PDB entry 6MKN | X-ray diffraction, 3.46 A resolution | chains A and L of the 23 polymer chains in the assembly

Chain A:
Molecule: 16S rRNA
Organism: Thermus thermophilus HB8
Sequence (1507 nucleotides; numbered 5 to 1544 plus 13 insertion-coded residues; 46 numbers in that range are skipped by the numbering (no residue carries them; nothing is unmodelled there); the number before each row is that of its first residue; a row labelled like 190A-190L holds insertion residues (190A, then the next letters in order)):
     5 UGGAGAGUUU GAUCCUGGCU CAGGGUGAAC GCUGGCGGCG UGCCUAAGAC AUGCAAGUCG
    65 UGCGGG
    73 CCGCGGGGUU UU
    88 ACUCCG
    95 UGGUC
   101 AGCGGCGGAC GGGUGAGUAA CGCGUGGGU
  129A G
   130 ACCUACCCGG AAGAGGGGGA CAACCCGGGG AAACUCGGGC UAAUCCCCCA UGUGGACCCG
   190 C
190A-190L CCCUUGGGGUGU
   191 GUCCAAAGGG CUUU
   216 GCCCGCUUCC GGAUGGGCCC GCGUCCCAUC AGCUAGUUGG UGGGGUAAUG GCCCACCAAG
   276 GCGACGACGG GUAGCCGGUC UGAGAGGAUG GCCGGCCACA GGGGCACUGA GACACGGGCC
   336 CCACUCCUAC GGGAGGCAGC AGUUAGGAAU CUUCCGCAAU GGGCGCAAGC CUGACGGAGC
   396 GACGCCGCUU GGAGGAAGAA GCCCUUCGGG GUGUAAACUC CUGAA
   442 CCCGGGACGA AACCCCCGAC GA
   474 GGGGACUGAC GGUACCGGG
   494 GUAAUAGCGC CGGCCAACUC CGUGCCAGCA GCCGCGGUAA UACGGAGGGC GCGAGCGUUA
   554 CCCGGAUUCA CUGGGCGUAA AGGGCGUGUA GGCGGCCUGG GGCGUCCCAU GUGAAAGACC
   614 ACGGCUCAAC CGUGGGGGAG CGUGGGAUAC GCUCAGGCUA GACGGUGGGA GAGGGUGGUG
   674 GAAUUCCCGG AGUAGCGGUG AAAUGCGCAG AUACCGGGAG GAACGCCGAU GGCGAAGGCA
   734 GCCACCUGGU CCACCCGUGA CGCUGAGGCG CGAAAGCGUG GGGAGCAAAC CGGAUUAGAU
   794 ACCCGGGUAG UCCACGCCCU AAACGAUGCG CGCUAGGUCU CUGGGUCU
   848 CCUGGGGGCC GAAGCUAACG CGUUAAGCGC GCCGCCUGGG GAGUACGGCC GCAAGGCUGA
   908 AACUCAAAGG AAUUGACGGG GGCCCGCACA AGCGGUGGAG CAUGUGGUUU AAUUCGAAGC
   968 AACGCGAAGA ACCUUACCAG GCCUUGACAU GCUAGGAACC CGGGUGAAAG CCUGGGGUGC
  1028 CCCGGGGAGC CCUAGCACAG GUGCUGCAUG GCCGUCGUCA GCUCGUGCCG UGAGGUGUUG
  1088 GGUUAAGUCC CGCAACGAGC GCAACCCCCG CCGUUAGUUG CCAGCGGUUC GGCCGGGCAC
  1148 UCUAACGGGA CUGCCCGCGA AA
  1171 GCGGGAGGAA GGAGGGGACG ACGUCUGGUC AGCAUGGCCC UUACGGCCUG GGCGACACAC
  1231 GUGCUACAAU GCCCACUACA AAGCGAUGCC ACCCGGCAAC GGGGAGCUAA UCGCAAAAAG
  1291 GUGGGCCCAG UUCGGAUUGG GGUCUGCAAC CCGACCCCAU GAAGCCGGAA UCGCUAGUAA
  1351 UCGCGGAUCA GCAUGCCGCG GUGAAUACGU UCCCGGGCCU UGUACACACC GCCCGUCACG
  1411 CCAUGGGAGC GGGCUCUACC CGAAGUCGCC GGG
  1446 AGCCUACGGG
  1459 CAGGCGCCGA GGGUAGGGCC CGUGACUGGG GCGAAGUCGU AACAAGGUAG CUGUACCGGA
  1519 AGGUGCGGCU GGAUCA
  1539 CUUUCU
Sequence notes: insertion (1540-1544)

Chain L:
Protein: 30S ribosomal protein S12
Organism: Thermus thermophilus HB8
UniProtKB: Q5SHN3 (RS12_THET8); residues 4-135 here correspond to UniProt positions 1-132 (UniProt number = residue number - 3)
Chain sequence (132 residues; row label = number of the first residue in the row):
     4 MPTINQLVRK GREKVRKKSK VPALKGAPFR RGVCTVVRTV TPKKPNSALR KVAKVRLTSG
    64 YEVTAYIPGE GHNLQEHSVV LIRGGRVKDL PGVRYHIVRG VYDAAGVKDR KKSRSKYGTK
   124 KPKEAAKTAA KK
Unresolved in the structure: 4, 129-135
Swiss-Prot annotation at these positions:
  - modified residue: Asp92 (3-methylthioaspartic acid)

Interface between chain A and chain L:
Residue-residue contacts - 126 pairs, chain A then chain L:
  U24(A) with Lys23(L), salt bridge to the phosphate
  A33(A) with Phe32(L), base contact
  C34(A) with Phe32(L), sugar contact; Val101(L), sugar contact
  G35(A) with Val104(L), sugar contact; Ser118(L), hydrogen bond to the sugar; Gly121(L), sugar contact
  C36(A) with Arg117(L), hydrogen bond to the sugar; Ser118(L), sugar contact; Thr122(L), sugar contact; Lys123(L), salt bridge to the phosphate; Lys124(L), phosphate contact
  U37(A) with Lys123(L), phosphate contact; Lys124(L), hydrogen bond to the phosphate
  G302(A) with Lys17(L), salt bridge to the phosphate
  A303(A) with Lys17(L), salt bridge to the phosphate
  G362(A) with Arg34(L), salt bridge to the phosphate; Thr61(L), phosphate contact
  A363(A) with Lys28(L), base contact; Ala30(L), base contact; Pro31(L), base contact; Phe32(L), base contact; Arg33(L), salt bridge to the phosphate; Arg34(L), salt bridge to the phosphate; Thr61(L), phosphate contact
  A364(A) with Lys28(L), base contact
  G500(A) with Lys124(L), phosphate contact
  C501(A) with Arg117(L), salt bridge to the phosphate; Ser118(L), phosphate contact; Lys124(L), phosphate contact
  G502(A) with Lys115(L), phosphate contact; Ser116(L), phosphate contact; Arg117(L), hydrogen bond to the phosphate; Ser118(L), hydrogen bond to the phosphate; Lys119(L), phosphate contact
  C503(A) with Ser116(L), hydrogen bond to the phosphate; Lys119(L), salt bridge to the phosphate
  C518(A) with Pro48(L), base contact; Ser50(L), phosphate contact
  C519(A) with Ser50(L), hydrogen bond to the phosphate
  A520(A) with Ala51(L), phosphate contact; Leu52(L), hydrogen bond to the phosphate; Glu73(L), sugar contact
  G521(A) with Arg53(L), hydrogen bond to the base; Lys54(L), salt bridge to the phosphate; Gly72(L), phosphate contact; Glu73(L), phosphate contact
  C522(A) with Arg53(L), base contact; Tyr69(L), hydrogen bond to the phosphate; Pro71(L), phosphate contact; Gly72(L), hydrogen bond to the phosphate; Asp92(L), base contact; Tyr120(L), hydrogen bond to the phosphate
  A523(A) with Arg53(L), base contact; Val90(L), base contact; Lys91(L), base contact; Asp92(L), base contact; Tyr120(L), phosphate contact
  C526(A) with Lys91(L), salt bridge to the phosphate
  G527(A) with Asn49(L), hydrogen bond to the base
  C528(A) with Asn49(L), hydrogen bond to the base
  G529(A) with Pro48(L), base contact; Asn49(L), base contact; Ser50(L), hydrogen bond to the base
  G537(A) with Arg113(L), salt bridge to the phosphate
  G538(A) with Arg113(L), salt bridge to the phosphate; Lys114(L), hydrogen bond to the phosphate; Lys115(L), hydrogen bond to the phosphate
  A539(A) with Lys114(L), phosphate contact; Lys115(L), salt bridge to the phosphate
  G550(A) with Lys119(L), sugar contact
  U551(A) with Arg86(L), hydrogen bond to the sugar
  U552(A) with Pro31(L), hydrogen bond to the sugar; Arg86(L), sugar contact; Gly87(L), hydrogen bond to the sugar
  A553(A) with Val24(L), phosphate contact; Gly29(L), hydrogen bond to the sugar; Ala30(L), sugar contact; Pro31(L), sugar contact; Gly87(L), phosphate contact
  C554(A) with Ser22(L), hydrogen bond to the phosphate
  C555(A) with Lys20(L), salt bridge to the phosphate
  C556(A) with Lys20(L), salt bridge to the phosphate
  C562(A) with Arg15(L), base contact; Glu16(L), hydrogen bond to the sugar; Lys17(L), sugar contact; Val18(L), phosphate contact
  A563(A) with Arg15(L), base contact
  C564(A) with Leu10(L), phosphate contact; Arg15(L), salt bridge to the phosphate
  G567(A) with Pro5(L), base contact; Arg15(L), hydrogen bond to the base
  G568(A) with Pro5(L), base contact
  G585(A) with Asn8(L), hydrogen bond to the sugar
  C879(A) with Thr6(L), base contact
  C880(A) with Thr6(L), hydrogen bond to the phosphate; Asn8(L), hydrogen bond to the phosphate; Gln9(L), base contact; Arg12(L), salt bridge to the phosphate
  G881(A) with Gln9(L), hydrogen bond to the phosphate; Arg12(L), salt bridge to the phosphate; Lys13(L), salt bridge to the phosphate
  C882(A) with Pro5(L), base contact
  C883(A) with Arg15(L), base contact
  U884(A) with Arg15(L), hydrogen bond to the base
  A908(A) with Lys21(L), phosphate contact
  A909(A) with Lys21(L), salt bridge to the phosphate
  C910(A) with Arg97(L), salt bridge to the phosphate
  U911(A) with Arg89(L), salt bridge to the phosphate; Gly95(L), phosphate contact; Arg97(L), salt bridge to the phosphate
  C912(A) with Lys46(L), phosphate contact; Pro94(L), phosphate contact
  A913(A) with Lys46(L), salt bridge to the phosphate; Lys47(L), salt bridge to the phosphate; Lys91(L), salt bridge to the phosphate
  A914(A) with Lys47(L), salt bridge to the phosphate
  C1411(A) with Arg41(L), hydrogen bond to the phosphate
  C1412(A) with Arg41(L), salt bridge to the phosphate; Lys57(L), salt bridge to the phosphate
  C1490(A) with Pro94(L), sugar contact
  G1491(A) with Thr44(L), sugar contact; Lys46(L), salt bridge to the phosphate
  A1492(A) with Lys46(L), phosphate contact; Lys47(L), hydrogen bond to the phosphate; Ser50(L), base contact
Interface residues without a listed pair, chain A (64 interface residues in all): A32, C48, U49, C525, A1413
Interface residues without a listed pair, chain L (71 interface residues in all): Ile7, Pro25, Pro45, Glu65, Gly74, Leu84, Gly88, Tyr105

Summary:
64 residues of chain A face 71 of chain L across their interface, with 31 hydrogen bonds and 31 salt bridges.
Polar pairs include G521(A)-Arg53(L), G527(A)-Asn49(L) and C528(A)-Asn49(L).
Chain A is 16S rRNA and chain L is 30S ribosomal protein S12, both from Thermus thermophilus HB8; the
structure, Structure of the Thermus thermophilus 30S ribosomal subunit complexed with an inosine (I34)
modified anticodon stem ..., was determined by X-ray diffraction together with 6DTI, 6MPF and 6MPI from the
same study.
